PDB entry 7CCR | electron microscopy, 4.90 A resolution (low resolution: residue-level contacts below are approximate; hydrogen-bond / salt-bridge calls are withheld) | chains G and I of the 22 polymer chains in the assembly

[Chain G]
Molecule: Histone H2A type 1-B/E
Source organism: Homo sapiens
UniProt: P04908 (H2A1B_HUMAN); residues 15-117 here correspond to UniProt positions 16-118 (UniProt number = residue number + 1)
Chain sequence (103 residues; each row starts with the number of its first residue):
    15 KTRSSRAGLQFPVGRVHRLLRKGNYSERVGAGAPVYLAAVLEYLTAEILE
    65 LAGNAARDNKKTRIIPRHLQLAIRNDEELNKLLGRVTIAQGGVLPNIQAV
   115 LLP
Not modelled in the structure: 117

[Chain I]
Molecule: 147-nt DNA strand
Source organism: Homo sapiens
Sequence (147 nucleotides; row label = number of the first residue in the row; numbers below 1 keep their minus sign (DA-73 is residue -73)):
   -73 ACAGGATGTATATATCTGACACGTGCCTGGAGACTAGGGAGTAATCCCCT
   -23 TGGCGGTTAAAACGCGGGGGACAGCGCGTACGTGCGTTTAAGCGGTGCTA
    27 GAGCTGTCTACGACCAATTGAGCGGCCTCGGCACCGGGATTCTCCAG

[How chain G and chain I interact]
Contacting residue pairs (15; chain G residue first):
  Thr16(G) with DA47(I)
  Arg29(G) with DG48(I); DC49(I)
  Arg35(G) with DA39(I)
  Glu41(G) with DA39(I)
  Arg42(G) with DG38(I); DA39(I)
  Val43(G) with DG38(I); DA39(I)
  Gly44(G) with DG38(I)
  Ala45(G) with DG38(I)
  Lys75(G) with DC58(I)
  Thr76(G) with DG57(I)
  Arg77(G) with DG57(I); DC58(I)
Interface residues without a listed pair, chain G (13 interface residues in all): Pro26, Ile79

[In short]
Chain G and chain I form an interface of 13 and 7 residues respectively.
Chain G is Histone H2A type 1-B/E and chain I is a 147-nt DNA strand, both from Homo sapiens; the structure,
Structure of the 2:2 cGAS-nucleosome complex, was determined by electron microscopy, deposited together with
7CCQ.
